PDB entry 8ZNR | electron microscopy, 2.90 A resolution | chains G and I of the 11 polymer chains in the assembly

== Chain G ==
Protein: protein structure
Source organism: Selenomonas sp
Sequence (325 residues; row label = number of the first residue in the row):
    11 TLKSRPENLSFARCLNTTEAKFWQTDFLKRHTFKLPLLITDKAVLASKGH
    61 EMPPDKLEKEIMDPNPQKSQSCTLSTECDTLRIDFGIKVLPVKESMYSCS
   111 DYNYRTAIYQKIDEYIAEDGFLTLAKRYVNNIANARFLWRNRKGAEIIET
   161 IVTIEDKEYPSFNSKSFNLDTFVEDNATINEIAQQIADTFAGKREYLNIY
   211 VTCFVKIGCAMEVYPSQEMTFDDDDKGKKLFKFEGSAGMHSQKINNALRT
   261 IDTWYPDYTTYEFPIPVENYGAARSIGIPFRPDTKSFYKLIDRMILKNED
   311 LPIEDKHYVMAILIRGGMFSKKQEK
Unresolved in the structure: 232-235, 335

== Chain I ==
Molecule: 35-nt DNA strand
Source organism: Selenomonas sp
Sequence (35 nucleotides; row label = number of the first residue in the row; numbers below 1 keep their minus sign (DT-19 is residue -19)):
   -19 TGCTAAGCGCACCTAATTTCCTGACGGCAATCCGC

== Chain G / chain I interface ==
Pairs across the interface (23):
  Glu17(G) - DC-8(I)  sugar contact
  Glu17(G) - DC-7(I)  sugar contact
  Asn18(G) - DC-8(I)  base contact
  Asn18(G) - DC-7(I)  hydrogen bond to the sugar
  Leu55(G) - DG-18(I)  base contact
  Lys58(G) - DG-18(I)  hydrogen bond to the phosphate
  Lys58(G) - DC-17(I)  salt bridge to the phosphate
  His60(G) - DA-15(I)  sugar contact
  Asp73(G) - DG-18(I)  phosphate contact
  Asp73(G) - DC-17(I)  phosphate contact
  Pro74(G) - DG-18(I)  sugar contact
  Asn75(G) - DT-16(I)  base contact
  Pro76(G) - DG-18(I)  base contact
  Pro76(G) - DC-17(I)  sugar contact
  Gln77(G) - DC-17(I)  phosphate contact
  Gln77(G) - DT-16(I)  hydrogen bond to the base
  Phe231(G) - DG-11(I)  base contact
  Lys236(G) - DT-16(I)  base contact
  Met328(G) - DA-9(I)  base contact
  Met328(G) - DC-8(I)  base contact
  Lys331(G) - DC-8(I)  sugar contact
  Lys332(G) - DC-8(I)  salt bridge to the phosphate
  Lys332(G) - DC-7(I)  salt bridge to the phosphate
Interface residues without a listed pair, chain G (17 interface residues in all): Thr230, Ser330

== In short ==
Chain G and chain I form an interface of 17 and 8 residues respectively, with 3 hydrogen bonds and 3 salt
bridges. Polar contacts include Gln77(G)-DT-16(I), Asn18(G)-DC-7(I) and Lys58(G)-DG-18(I).
Here chain G is protein structure and chain I is a 35-nt DNA strand, both from Selenomonas sp. Entry 8ZNR
(Cryo-EM structure of Cas8-HNH system at ssDNA-bound state) was determined by electron microscopy (same
publication as 8Z0K, 8Z0L and 8ZDY).
